PDB entry 3MYJ | X-ray diffraction, 1.89 A resolution | chains A and C of the 3 polymer chains in the assembly

== Chain A ==
Molecule: HLA class I histocompatibility antigen, A-2 alpha chain
Source organism: Homo sapiens
UniProtKB: P01892 (1A02_HUMAN); residues 1-275 here correspond to UniProt positions 25-299 (UniProt number = residue number + 24)
Chain sequence (275 residues; row label = number of the first residue in the row):
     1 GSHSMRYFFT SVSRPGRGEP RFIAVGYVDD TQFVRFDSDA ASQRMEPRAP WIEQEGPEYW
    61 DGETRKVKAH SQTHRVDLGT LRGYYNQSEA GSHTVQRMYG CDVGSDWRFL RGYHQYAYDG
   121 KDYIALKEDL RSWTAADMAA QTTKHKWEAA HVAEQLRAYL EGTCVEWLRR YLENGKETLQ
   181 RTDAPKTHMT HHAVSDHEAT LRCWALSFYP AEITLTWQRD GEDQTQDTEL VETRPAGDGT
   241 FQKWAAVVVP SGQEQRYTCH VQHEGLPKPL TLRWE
Cystine bridges: Cys-101/Cys-164, Cys-203/Cys-259
From the paper describing this entry:
  - conformationally variable residues (side-chain flip): Glu-58, Arg-65
  - contacts within the chain: Glu-58/Arg-65 (salt bridge)

== Chain C ==
Molecule: Wilms tumor protein
UniProtKB: P19544 (WT1_HUMAN); residues 1-9 here correspond to UniProt positions 126-134 (UniProt number = residue number + 125)
Chain sequence (9 residues; each row starts with the number of its first residue):
     1 YMFPNAPYL
Sequence notes: engineered mutation Tyr-1 (Arg126 in P19544)

== How chain A and chain C interact ==
Contacting residue pairs - 48 pairs, chain A then chain C:
  Met-5(A) / Tyr-1(C)
  Tyr-7(A) / Tyr-1(C)  hydrogen bond (side chain-backbone)
  Tyr-7(A) / Met-2(C)
  Met-45(A) / Met-2(C)  hydrophobic
  Glu-63(A) / Tyr-1(C)
  Glu-63(A) / Met-2(C)  hydrogen bond (side chain-backbone)
  Lys-66(A) / Tyr-1(C)
  Lys-66(A) / Met-2(C)  hydrogen bond (side chain-backbone)
  Lys-66(A) / Phe-3(C)
  Lys-66(A) / Pro-4(C)
  Val-67(A) / Met-2(C)
  His-70(A) / Phe-3(C)
  His-70(A) / Pro-4(C)
  His-70(A) / Asn-5(C)
  His-70(A) / Ala-6(C)
  Thr-73(A) / Ala-6(C)
  Thr-73(A) / Tyr-8(C)
  Val-76(A) / Tyr-8(C)  hydrophobic
  Asp-77(A) / Tyr-8(C)
  Asp-77(A) / Leu-9(C)  hydrogen bond (side chain-backbone)
  Thr-80(A) / Leu-9(C)
  Leu-81(A) / Leu-9(C)  hydrophobic
  Tyr-84(A) / Leu-9(C)  hydrogen bond (side chain-backbone)
  Arg-97(A) / Phe-3(C)
  Arg-97(A) / Asn-5(C)  hydrogen bond (side chain-backbone)
  Arg-97(A) / Ala-6(C)
  Arg-97(A) / Pro-7(C)
  Tyr-99(A) / Met-2(C)
  Tyr-99(A) / Phe-3(C)  hydrogen bond (side chain-backbone)
  Tyr-116(A) / Pro-7(C)
  Tyr-116(A) / Leu-9(C)  hydrophobic
  Tyr-123(A) / Leu-9(C)  hydrophobic
  Thr-143(A) / Leu-9(C)  hydrogen bond (side chain-backbone)
  Lys-146(A) / Tyr-8(C)
  Lys-146(A) / Leu-9(C)  hydrogen bond (side chain-backbone)
  Trp-147(A) / Pro-7(C)
  Trp-147(A) / Tyr-8(C)  hydrogen bond (side chain-backbone)
  Trp-147(A) / Leu-9(C)  hydrophobic
  Val-152(A) / Pro-7(C)  hydrophobic
  Gln-155(A) / Phe-3(C)
  Gln-155(A) / Asn-5(C)
  Leu-156(A) / Phe-3(C)  hydrophobic
  Tyr-159(A) / Tyr-1(C)  hydrogen bond (side chain-backbone)
  Tyr-159(A) / Met-2(C)
  Tyr-159(A) / Phe-3(C)  hydrophobic
  Thr-163(A) / Tyr-1(C)
  Trp-167(A) / Tyr-1(C)  hydrophobic
  Tyr-171(A) / Tyr-1(C)  hydrogen bond (side chain-backbone)
Other interface residues (no listed pair), chain A (32 interface residues in all): Phe-9, Tyr-59, His-74, Val-95, His-114
The authors on this interface:
  - pairs named by the authors: Lys-66(A)/Tyr-1(C) (cation-pi contact), Trp-167(A)/Tyr-1(C) (pi stacking)

== Summary ==
32 residues of chain A and 9 residues of chain C are in contact; the contacts include 12 hydrogen bonds. Polar
contacts include Tyr-7(A)/Tyr-1(C), Glu-63(A)/Met-2(C) and Lys-66(A)/Met-2(C). The authors report a cation-pi
contact between Lys-66(A) and Tyr-1(C); pi stacking between Trp-167(A) and Tyr-1(C). From the paper:
conformational variability at Glu-58(A) and Arg-65(A); contacts within the chain involving Glu-58(A) and
Arg-65(A).
Here chain A is HLA class I histocompatibility antigen, A-2 alpha chain (Homo sapiens) and chain C is Wilms
tumor protein. Entry 3MYJ (Human Class I MHC HLA-A2 in complex with the WT-1 (126-134) (R1Y) peptide variant)
was determined by X-ray diffraction (same publication as 3HPJ).
